4OO1 - chains A and G of the 11 polymer chains in the assembly; structure by X-ray diffraction, 3.30 A resolution.

[Chain A]
Protein: Exosome complex component RRP45
From: Saccharomyces cerevisiae
Reference sequence: Q05636 (RRP45_YEAST); residues 1-305 here = UniProt positions 1-305
Sequence (305 residues; each row starts with the number of its first residue):
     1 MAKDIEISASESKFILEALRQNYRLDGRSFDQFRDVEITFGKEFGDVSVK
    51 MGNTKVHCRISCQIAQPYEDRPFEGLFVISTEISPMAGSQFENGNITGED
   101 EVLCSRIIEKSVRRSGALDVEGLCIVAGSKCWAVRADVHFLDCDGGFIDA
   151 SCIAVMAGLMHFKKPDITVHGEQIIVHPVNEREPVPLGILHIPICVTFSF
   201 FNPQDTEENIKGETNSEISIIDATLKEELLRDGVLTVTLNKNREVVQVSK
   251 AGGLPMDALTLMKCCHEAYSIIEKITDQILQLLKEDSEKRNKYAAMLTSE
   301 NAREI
Unresolved in the structure: 1-2, 207-212, 302-305

[Chain G]
Protein: Exosome complex component RRP40
From: Saccharomyces cerevisiae
Reference sequence: Q08285 (RRP40_YEAST); numbering as in UniProt (aligned over 1-240)
Sequence (244 residues; each row starts with the number of its first residue; numbers below 1 keep their minus sign (Gly-3 is residue -3)):
    -3 GDPHMSTFIFPGDSFPVDPTTPVKLGPGIYCDPNTQEIRPVNTGVLHVSA
    47 KGKSGVQTAYIDYSSKRYIPSVNDFVIGVIIGTFSDSYKVSLQNFSSSVS
    97 LSYMAFPNASKKNRPTLQVGDLVYARVCTAEKELEAEIECFDSTTGRDAG
   147 FGILEDGMIIDVNLNFARQLLFNNDFPLLKVLAAHTKFEVAIGLNGKIWV
   197 KCEELSNTLACYRTIMECCQKNDTAAFKDIAKRQFKEILTVKEE
Unresolved in the structure: -3 to 1, 46-53, 236-240
Differences from the reference sequence: expression tag (-3 to 0)
From the paper describing this entry:
  - binding site for Poly A RNA: Lys108, Arg110
  - mutagenesis - K107E/K108E/R110D: decreased catalytic activity

[How chain A and chain G interact]
Pairs across the interface (33; chain A residue first):
  Lys3(A) - Phe91(G)
  Ile5(A) - Asn90(G)
  Glu6(A) - Ile77(G)
  Glu6(A) - Asn90(G)  hydrogen bond (backbone-side chain)
  Ser8(A) - Val75(G)
  Ser8(A) - Gly116(G)
  Ser8(A) - Leu118(G)
  Ala9(A) - Gly116(G)  hydrogen bond (backbone-backbone)
  Ser10(A) - Leu118(G)
  Ser10(A) - Leu150(G)
  Ser10(A) - Asp152(G)  hydrogen bond (side chain-backbone)
  Ser10(A) - Gly153(G)
  Glu11(A) - Met154(G)
  Glu11(A) - Ile155(G)
  Lys13(A) - Asp152(G)
  Phe14(A) - Gly153(G)
  Phe14(A) - Met154(G)  hydrophobic
  Phe14(A) - Leu201(G)  hydrophobic
  Phe14(A) - Thr204(G)
  Glu17(A) - Leu201(G)
  Gln21(A) - Leu201(G)
  Tyr23(A) - Ser202(G)
  Tyr23(A) - Leu205(G)  hydrophobic
  Tyr23(A) - Ile234(G)
  Arg24(A) - Leu205(G)
  Arg24(A) - Arg209(G)  hydrogen bond (backbone-side chain)
  Leu25(A) - Met154(G)  hydrophobic
  Leu25(A) - Tyr208(G)
  Gly27(A) - Arg209(G)
  Ser89(A) - Phe91(G)
  Gln90(A) - Phe91(G)
  Lys226(A) - Asp157(G)  salt bridge
  Lys226(A) - Tyr208(G)  hydrogen bond
Other interface residues (no listed pair), chain A (19 interface residues in all): Ala18
Other interface residues (no listed pair), chain G (20 interface residues in all): Ser87

[Overview]
The interface between chain A and chain G involves 19 residues on one side and 20 on the other, with 5
hydrogen bonds and 1 salt bridge. Polar pairs include Lys226(A)-Asp157(G), Glu6(A)-Asn90(G) and
Ser10(A)-Asp152(G). From the paper: a binding site for Poly A RNA at Lys108(G) and Arg110(G);
K107E/K108E/R110D of chain G reduce catalytic activity.
Here chain A is Exosome complex component RRP45 and chain G is Exosome complex component RRP40, both from
Saccharomyces cerevisiae. Entry 4OO1 (Structure of an Rrp6-RNA exosome complex bound to poly(A) RNA) was
determined by X-ray diffraction.
